PDB entry 6MUT | electron microscopy, 3.10 A resolution | chains C and E of the 8 polymer chains in the assembly

# Chain C
Molecule: Uncharacterized protein Csm3
Source organism: Thermococcus onnurineus
Reference sequence: B6YWC0 (B6YWC0_THEON); residue numbers follow UniProt; this construct covers 1-290
Amino-acid sequence (291 residues; numbered 0 to 290; the number before each row is that of its first residue; numbering starts at 0):
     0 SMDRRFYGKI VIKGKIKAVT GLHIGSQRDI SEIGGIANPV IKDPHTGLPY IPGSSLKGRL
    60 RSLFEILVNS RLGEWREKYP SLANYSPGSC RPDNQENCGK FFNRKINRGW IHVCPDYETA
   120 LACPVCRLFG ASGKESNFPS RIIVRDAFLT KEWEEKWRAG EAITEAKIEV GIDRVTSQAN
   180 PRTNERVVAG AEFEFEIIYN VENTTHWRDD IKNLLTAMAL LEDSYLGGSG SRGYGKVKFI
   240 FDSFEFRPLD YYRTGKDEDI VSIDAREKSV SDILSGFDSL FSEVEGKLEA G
Disordered / not traced: 0-2, 27-35, 288-290
Differences from the reference sequence: expression tag (0); engineered mutation A36 (Asp in B6YWC0)
Bound ions: Zn2+: H111, C113, C122, C125
What the authors report for this chain:
  - mutagenesis - K56A/R60A: decreased catalytic activity
  - mutagenesis - H22A, K41A, R181A, G226A/G227A: unchanged catalytic activity
  - mutagenesis - D36A: abolished catalytic activity

# Chain E
Molecule: Uncharacterized protein Csm4
Source organism: Thermococcus onnurineus
Reference sequence: B6YWC1 (B6YWC1_THEON); residue numbers follow UniProt; this construct covers 1-289
Amino-acid sequence (289 residues; row label = number of the first residue in the row):
     1 MPKFIAVKLI PKGPFRDIPR ADTLFGAIGN AISAIHGQSA VEELVDAFVG GARISSAFPY
    61 SGDTYYLPKP LSVEPALEGI LTGLDEEERY TTAKRLRKAK YLDLKNFELA LRLRPFTIPE
   121 EIPYARVDVP RVVLDRVTQD SSIYFWEEIR FREKSGVYFL YSGPREVFDG YIAPAMRFLG
   181 DTGIGGKSTW GAGLFEVEFH EMKIDAPGSE YSVTLSNALP TKTPVLWRLL RKGGWSFGRR
   241 KPRMTFIAEG SIVKNDPGGM ERLELGLSHE VYVYGLTFPL GVELPEGLE
Disordered / not traced: 1, 288-289
What the authors report for this chain:
  - mutagenesis - Y144A, W235A: unchanged catalytic activity

# Chain C / chain E interface
Residue-residue contacts (55; chain C residue first):
  R3(C) - F237(E)
  F5(C) - F178(E)  hydrophobic
  K8(C) - F178(E)
  K8(C) - D181(E)
  S25(C) - P130(E)
  D42(C) - R150(E)
  P43(C) - R150(E)
  H44(C) - R150(E)  hydrogen bond (side chain-backbone)
  H44(C) - F151(E)
  H44(C) - R152(E)  hydrogen bond
  Y49(C) - R150(E)  hydrogen bond
  S53(C) - R131(E)
  S53(C) - W190(E)
  K56(C) - T189(E)
  R60(C) - R136(E)
  S61(C) - R136(E)
  E64(C) - R136(E)  salt bridge
  S88(C) - V137(E)
  R90(C) - T138(E)  hydrogen bond
  R90(C) - D140(E)  salt bridge
  F101(C) - R136(E)
  F101(C) - V137(E)  hydrophobic
  I105(C) - V133(E)  hydrophobic
  N106(C) - S142(E)
  R107(C) - D140(E)
  R107(C) - S141(E)  hydrogen bond (side chain-backbone)
  R107(C) - S142(E)
  G108(C) - D135(E)
  G108(C) - S142(E)
  W109(C) - D135(E)
  W109(C) - R136(E)
  I110(C) - V133(E)  hydrophobic
  I110(C) - R136(E)
  S139(C) - T189(E)  hydrogen bond
  I141(C) - T189(E)  hydrogen bond (backbone-side chain)
  I142(C) - D181(E)
  I142(C) - S188(E)
  I142(C) - L194(E)  hydrophobic
  V143(C) - T189(E)  hydrogen bond (backbone-backbone)
  V143(C) - W190(E)
  V143(C) - G191(E)  hydrogen bond (backbone-backbone)
  R144(C) - K12(E)  hydrogen bond (side chain-backbone)
  R144(C) - L194(E)
  D145(C) - P14(E)
  D145(C) - W190(E)
  F147(C) - R150(E)
  R246(C) - D181(E)  salt bridge
  L248(C) - I35(E)  hydrophobic
  Y251(C) - R177(E)  hydrogen bond (backbone-side chain)
  Y251(C) - F178(E)
  Y251(C) - D181(E)
  R252(C) - I35(E)  hydrogen bond (side chain-backbone)
  R252(C) - R177(E)
  T253(C) - R177(E)
  G254(C) - R177(E)
Also at the interface, not in a pair above, chain C (40 interface residues in all): P51, G52, I65, E195, I197
Also at the interface, not in a pair above, chain E (33 interface residues in all): G13, A34, H36, A125, V127, L134, P174, T182

# In short
40 residues of chain C face 33 of chain E across their interface, with 12 hydrogen bonds and 3 salt bridges.
Polar pairs include E64(C)-R136(E), R90(C)-D140(E) and R246(C)-D181(E). The paper reports that K56A/R60A of
chain C reduce catalytic activity; D36A of chain C abolishes catalytic activity; 8 substitutions were tested
in all.
Here chain C is Uncharacterized protein Csm3 and chain E is Uncharacterized protein Csm4, both from
Thermococcus onnurineus. Entry 6MUT (Cryo-EM structure of ternary Csm-crRNA-target RNA with anti-tag sequence
complex in type III-A CRISPR-Cas system) was determined by electron microscopy (same publication as 6MUA,
6MUU, 6MUR and 6MUS).
